8T6B - chain A; structure by electron microscopy, 3.72 A resolution.

[Chain A]
Name: Synaptic vesicular amine transporter
From: Homo sapiens
UniProt: Q05940 (VMAT2_HUMAN); residues 19-514 here = UniProt positions 19-514
Sequence (496 residues; row label = number of the first residue in the row):
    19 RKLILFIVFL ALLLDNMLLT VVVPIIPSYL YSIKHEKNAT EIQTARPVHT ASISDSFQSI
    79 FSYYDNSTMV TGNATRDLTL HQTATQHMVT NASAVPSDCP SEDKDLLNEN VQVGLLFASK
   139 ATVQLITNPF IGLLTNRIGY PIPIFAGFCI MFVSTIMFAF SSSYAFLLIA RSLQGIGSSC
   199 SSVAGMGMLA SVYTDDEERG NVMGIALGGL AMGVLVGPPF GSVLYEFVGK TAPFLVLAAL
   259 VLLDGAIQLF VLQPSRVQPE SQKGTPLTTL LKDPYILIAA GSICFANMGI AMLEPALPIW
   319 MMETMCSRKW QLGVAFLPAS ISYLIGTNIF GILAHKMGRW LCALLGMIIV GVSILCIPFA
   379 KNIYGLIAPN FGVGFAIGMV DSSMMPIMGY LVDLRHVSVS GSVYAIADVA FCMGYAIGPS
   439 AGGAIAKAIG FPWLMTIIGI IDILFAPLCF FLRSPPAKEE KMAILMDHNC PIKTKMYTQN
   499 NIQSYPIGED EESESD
Not modelled in the structure: 54-125, 478-514
Sequence notes: engineered mutation Ser418 (Tyr in Q05940)
UniProt features mapped onto this chain:
  - binding site (serotonin): Leu228, Val232, Asn305, Ile308, Glu312, Phe334, Tyr341, Asp399, Tyr433
  - modified residue (Phosphoserine): Ser511, Ser513
  - glycosylation (N-linked (GlcNAc...) asparagine): Asn84, Asn91
  - natural variant: Pro387 (P387L: In PKDYS2)
  - mutagenesis: Asp33 (D33A: Abolishes dopamine uptake; D33N: Abolishes dopamine uptake. Abolishes serotonin uptake), Asn34 (N34A: Abolishes binding to reserpine. Reduces binding to dihydrotetrabenazine. Reduces serotonin uptake; N34D: Abolishes binding to dihydrotetrabenazine. Reduces serotonin uptake ...), Leu37 (L37A: Abolishes binding to dihydrotetrabenazine; L37F: Reduces sensitivity to tetrabenazine. Reduces fluorescent false neurotransmitter FFN206 uptake. Abolishes binding to dihydrotetrabenazine ...), Thr38 (T38A: Abolishes binding to dihydrotetrabenazine. Abolishes dopamine uptake), Val41 (V41A: Abolishes binding to dihydrotetrabenazine. Reduces dopamine uptake), Pro45 (P45A: Abolishes dopamine uptake), Glu127 (E127A: Reduces serotonin uptake), Phe135 (F135A: Abolishes binding to dihydrotetrabenazine. Reduces sensitivity to tetrabenazine. Abolishes FFN206 uptake. Abolishes binding to dihydrotetrabenazine. Abolishes serotonin uptake), Lys138 (K138A: Reduces dopamine uptake. Abolishes binding to dihydrotetrabenazine. Abolishes serotonin uptake), Arg189 (R189A: Abolishes binding to dihydrotetrabenazine. Abolishes serotonin uptake; R189K: Abolishes binding to dihydrotetrabenazine. Abolishes binding to tetrabenazine. Abolishes serotonin uptake ...), Ser196 (S196A: Reduces dopamine uptake), Met204 (M204A: Reduces dopamine uptake), 26 further mutagenesis entries in UniProt
Residues lining bound ligands: serotonin (SRO): Thr38, Val232, Ile308, Glu312, Phe334, Ala337, Ser338, Tyr341, Ile395, Tyr433

[Summary]
Ligands of chain A: serotonin. UniProt lists 9 serotonin-binding residues and 38 mutagenesis sites.
Chain A is Synaptic vesicular amine transporter (Homo sapiens); the structure, Human VMAT2 in complex with
serotonin, was determined by electron microscopy (same publication as 8T69 and 8T6A).
